Entry 6FJM (X-ray diffraction, 2.10 A resolution); this record covers chains D and E of the 6 polymer chains in the assembly.

[Chain D]
Name: Tubulin beta-2B chain
Organism: Bos taurus
UniProtKB: Q6B856 (TBB2B_BOVIN); the author numbering skips numbers that UniProt does not, so the offset changes along the chain: 1-42 = UniProt 1-42; 45-360 = UniProt 43-358; 369-455 = UniProt 359-445
Sequence (445 residues; numbered 1 to 455; 10 numbers in that range are skipped by the numbering (no residue carries them; nothing is unmodelled there); the number before each row is that of its first residue):
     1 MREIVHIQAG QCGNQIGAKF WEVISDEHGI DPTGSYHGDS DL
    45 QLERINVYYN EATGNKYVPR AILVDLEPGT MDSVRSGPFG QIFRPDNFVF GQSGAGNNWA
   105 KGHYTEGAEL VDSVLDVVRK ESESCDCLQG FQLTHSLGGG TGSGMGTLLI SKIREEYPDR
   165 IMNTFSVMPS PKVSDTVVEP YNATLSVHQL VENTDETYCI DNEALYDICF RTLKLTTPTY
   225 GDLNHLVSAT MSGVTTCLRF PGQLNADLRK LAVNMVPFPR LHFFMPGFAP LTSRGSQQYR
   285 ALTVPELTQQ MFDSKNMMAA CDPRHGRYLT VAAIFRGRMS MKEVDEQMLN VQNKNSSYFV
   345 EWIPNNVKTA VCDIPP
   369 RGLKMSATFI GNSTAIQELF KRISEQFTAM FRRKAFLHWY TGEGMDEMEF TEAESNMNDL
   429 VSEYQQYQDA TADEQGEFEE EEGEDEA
Not modelled in the structure: 1, 281-285, 442-455
Swiss-Prot annotation at these positions:
  - motif: Met1 to Ile4 (MREI motif)
  - binding site (GTP): Gln11, Glu71, Ser140, Gly144, Thr145, Gly146, Asn206, Asn228
  - binding site (Mg(2+)): Glu71
  - modified residue: Ser40 (Phosphoserine), Thr57 (Phosphothreonine), Lys60 (N6-acetyllysine), Ser174 (Phosphoserine), Thr287 (Phosphothreonine), Thr292 (Phosphothreonine), Arg320 (Omega-N-methylarginine), Glu448 (5-glutamyl polyglutamate)
  - cross-link (Glycyl lysine isopeptide (Lys-Gly)): Lys60 (interchain with G-Cter in ubiquitin), Lys326 (interchain with G-Cter in ubiquitin)
Ion coordination: Mg2+: Gln11 (together with GDP)
Ligand contacts:
  - Disorazole Z (DKN): Gly100, Asn101, Asn102, Asp179, Thr180, Val181, Val182, Phe404, Trp407, Tyr408
  - GDP (guanosine-5'-diphosphate): Gly10, Gln11, Cys12, Gln15, Ile16, Asp69, Ala99, Asn101, Ser140, Gly142, Gly143, Gly144, Thr145, Gly146, Val171, Pro173, Val177, Ser178, Glu183, Asn206, Leu209, Tyr224, Leu227, Asn228, Val231
Reported in the primary citation:
  - binding site for Disorazole Z: Asn101, Asn102, Phe404, Trp407, Tyr408

[Chain E]
Name: Stathmin-4
Organism: Rattus norvegicus
UniProtKB: P63043 (STMN4_RAT), isoform P63043-3; residues 5-145 here correspond to UniProt positions 76-216 (UniProt number = residue number + 71)
Sequence (143 residues; row label = number of the first residue in the row):
     3 MADMEVIELN KCTSGQSFEV ILKPPSFDGV PEFNASLPRR RDPSLEEIQK KLEAAEERRK
    63 YQEAELLKHL AEKREHEREV IQKAIEENNN FIKMAKEKLA QKMESNKENR EAHLAAMLER
   123 LQEKDKHAEE VRKNKELKEE ASR
Not modelled in the structure: 3-5, 29-43, 144-145
Sequence notes: initiating methionine (3); expression tag (4)
Swiss-Prot annotation at these positions:
  - modified residue: Ser19 (Phosphoserine)

[How chain D and chain E interact]
Pairs across the interface (28; chain D residue first):
  Tyr108(D) - His129(E)  hydrogen bond
  Tyr108(D) - Ala130(E)  hydrophobic
  Tyr108(D) - Val133(E)  hydrophobic
  Tyr108(D) - Arg134(E)  hydrogen bond (backbone-side chain)
  Thr109(D) - Lys137(E)
  Ala112(D) - Arg134(E)
  Ser155(D) - Leu123(E)
  Ser155(D) - Lys126(E)
  Lys156(D) - Asp127(E)  salt bridge
  Arg158(D) - Leu123(E)
  Glu159(D) - Leu120(E)
  Glu159(D) - Leu123(E)
  Glu159(D) - Gln124(E)
  Glu159(D) - Asp127(E)
  Pro162(D) - Met119(E)
  Asp163(D) - Arg112(E)
  Gln193(D) - Lys126(E)  hydrogen bond
  Asn197(D) - Leu123(E)
  Asn197(D) - Lys126(E)
  Thr409(D) - Lys140(E)
  Gly410(D) - Lys137(E)
  Glu411(D) - Val133(E)
  Glu411(D) - Lys137(E)  salt bridge
  Gly412(D) - Val133(E)
  Gly412(D) - Asn136(E)
  Gly412(D) - Lys137(E)
  Met413(D) - Val133(E)
  Glu417(D) - His129(E)  salt bridge
Interface residues without a listed pair, chain E (16 interface residues in all): Leu116, Glu141

[Overview]
Chain D and chain E form an interface of 17 and 16 residues respectively; the contacts include 3 hydrogen
bonds and 3 salt bridges. Polar contacts include Lys156(D)-Asp127(E), Glu411(D)-Lys137(E) and
Glu417(D)-His129(E). Chain D binds GDP and Disorazole Z. The paper reports a binding site for Disorazole Z at
Asn101(D), Asn102(D) and Phe404(D) among others.
Chain D is Tubulin beta-2B chain (Bos taurus) and chain E is Stathmin-4 (Rattus norvegicus); the structure,
tubulin-Disorazole Z complex, was determined by X-ray diffraction together with 6FII and 6FJF from the same
study.
